6Y3S - chains A and P; structure by X-ray diffraction, 1.95 A resolution.

Chain A:
Protein: 14-3-3 protein sigma
From: Homo sapiens
Reference sequence: P31947 (1433S_HUMAN); residue numbers follow UniProt; this construct covers 1-248
Chain sequence (253 residues; numbered -4 to 248; the number before each row is that of its first residue; numbers below 1 keep their minus sign (Gly-4 is residue -4)):
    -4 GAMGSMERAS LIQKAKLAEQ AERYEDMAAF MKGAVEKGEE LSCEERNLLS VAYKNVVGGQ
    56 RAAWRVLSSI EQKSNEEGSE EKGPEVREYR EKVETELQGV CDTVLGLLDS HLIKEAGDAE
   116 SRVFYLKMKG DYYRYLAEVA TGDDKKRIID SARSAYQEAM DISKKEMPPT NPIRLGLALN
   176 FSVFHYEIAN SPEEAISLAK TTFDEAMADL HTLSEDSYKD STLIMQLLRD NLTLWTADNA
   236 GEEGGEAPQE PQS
Disordered / not traced: 208, 232-248
Sequence notes: expression tag (-4 to 0)
Modified / non-standard residues: Cys38 (S-hydroxycysteine; CSO)
Metal / ion sites: Mg2+ site 1: Ala-3, Ser0, Glu83; Mg2+ site 2: Glu35, Glu110, Glu188
Swiss-Prot annotation at these positions:
  - site (Interaction with phosphoserine on interacting protein): Arg56, Arg129
  - modified residue (Phosphoserine): Ser5, Ser74, Ser248

Chain P:
Protein: Gab2
Chain sequence (10 residues; row label = number of the first residue in the row):
   203 NARSASFSQG
Disordered / not traced: 203-204, 210-212
Modified / non-standard residues: Ser208 (phosphoserine; SEP)

Chain A / chain P interface:
Contacting residue pairs - 20 pairs, chain A then chain P:
  Arg56(A) - Ser208(P)
  Lys122(A) - Phe209(P)  hydrogen bond (side chain-backbone)
  Arg129(A) - Ser208(P)
  Tyr130(A) - Ser208(P)
  Leu174(A) - Ala207(P)
  Leu174(A) - Ser208(P)
  Leu174(A) - Phe209(P)  hydrophobic
  Asn175(A) - Ser208(P)
  Asn175(A) - Phe209(P)  hydrogen bond (side chain-backbone)
  Val178(A) - Ser206(P)
  Val178(A) - Ala207(P)
  Tyr181(A) - Ser206(P)
  Glu182(A) - Arg205(P)
  Glu182(A) - Ser206(P)  hydrogen bond
  Ile219(A) - Phe209(P)  hydrophobic
  Leu222(A) - Phe209(P)  hydrophobic
  Asn226(A) - Ser206(P)
  Asn226(A) - Ala207(P)  hydrogen bond (side chain-backbone)
  Leu229(A) - Arg205(P)
  Trp230(A) - Ser206(P)  hydrogen bond
Also at the interface, not in a pair above, chain A (16 interface residues in all): Gly171, Leu218

Overview:
The interface between chain A and chain P involves 16 residues on one side and 5 on the other; the contacts
include 5 hydrogen bonds. Polar pairs include Lys122(A)-Phe209(P), Asn175(A)-Phe209(P) and
Glu182(A)-Ser206(P). Ala-3(A), Ser0(A) and Glu83(A) coordinate Mg2+ site 1.
Here chain A is 14-3-3 protein sigma (Homo sapiens) and chain P is Gab2. Entry 6Y3S (14-3-3 Sigma in complex
with phosphorylated (pS210) Gab2 peptide) was determined by X-ray diffraction together with 6Y3M, 6Y3O, 6Y3R,
6Y40, 6Y44, 6Y8A and 3 further entries from the same study.
